Entry 7OVO (X-ray diffraction, 2.10 A resolution); this record covers chains A and C.

[Chain A]
Name: Queuine tRNA-ribosyltransferase accessory subunit 2
Source organism: Mus musculus
Notes: EC 2.4.2.29; engineered mutation(s): M1del
UniProtKB: B8ZXI1 (QTRT2_MOUSE); residue numbers follow UniProt; this construct covers 2-415
Chain sequence (419 residues; each row starts with the number of its first residue; numbering starts at 0):
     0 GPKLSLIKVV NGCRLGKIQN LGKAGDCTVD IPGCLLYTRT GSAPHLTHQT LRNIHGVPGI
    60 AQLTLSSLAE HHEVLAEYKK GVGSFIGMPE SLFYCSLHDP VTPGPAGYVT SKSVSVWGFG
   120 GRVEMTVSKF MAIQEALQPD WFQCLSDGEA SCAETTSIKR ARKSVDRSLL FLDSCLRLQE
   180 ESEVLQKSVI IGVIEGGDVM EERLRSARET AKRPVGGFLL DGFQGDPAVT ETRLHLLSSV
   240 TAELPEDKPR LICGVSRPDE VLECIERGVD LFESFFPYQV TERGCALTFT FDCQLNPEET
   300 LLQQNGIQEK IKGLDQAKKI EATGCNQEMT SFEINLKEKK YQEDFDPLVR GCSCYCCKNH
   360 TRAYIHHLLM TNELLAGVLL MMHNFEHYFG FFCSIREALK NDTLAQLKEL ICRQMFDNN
Not modelled in the structure: 0-1, 21-23, 151-156, 226-227, 294-329, 415-418
Construct notes: cloning artifact (0-1); expression tag (416-418)
Bound ions: Zn2+: Cys351, Cys353, Cys356, His382
From the paper describing this entry:
  - mutagenesis - S41A/Y354F, Y354F: increased binding to Queuine tRNA-ribosyltransferase catalytic subunit 1 (chain C)
  - mutagenesis - S41A: unchanged binding to Queuine tRNA-ribosyltransferase catalytic subunit 1 (chain C)
  - mutagenesis - Y354F: decreased stability
  - mutagenesis - S41A (a factor of 2.5), S41A/Y354F (3.5-fold), Y354F (< 2-fold): decreased catalytic activity

[Chain C]
Name: Queuine tRNA-ribosyltransferase catalytic subunit 1
Source organism: Mus musculus
Notes: EC 2.4.2.29; engineered mutation(s): M1_L10del
UniProtKB: Q9JMA2 (TGT_MOUSE); residue numbers follow UniProt; this construct covers 11-403
Chain sequence (395 residues; each row starts with the number of its first residue):
     9 GPESAPRIMR LVAECSRSGA RAGELRLPHG TVATPVFMPV GTQATMKGIT TEQLDSLGCR
    69 ICLGNTYHLG LRPGPELIRK AQGLHGFMNW PHNLLTDSGG FQMVSLFSLS EVTEEGVHFR
   129 SPYDGEETLL SPERSVEIQN ALGSDIIMQL DHVVSSTVTG PLVEEAMHRS VRWLDRCIAA
   189 HKHPDKQNLF AIIQGGLNAD LRTTCLKEMT KRDVPGFAIG GLSGGESKAQ FWKMVALSTS
   249 MLPKDKPRYL MGVGYATDLV VCVALGCDMF DCVYPTRTAR FGSALVPTGN LQLKKKQYAK
   309 DFSPINPECP CPTCQTHSRA FLHALLHSDN TTALHHLTVH NIAYQLQLLS AVRSSILEQR
   369 FPDFVRNFMR TMYGDHSLCP AWAVEALASV GIMLT
Not modelled in the structure: 9-10, 282-284, 403
Construct notes: cloning artifact (9-10)
Bound ions: Zn2+: Cys317, Cys319, Cys322, His348
Residues lining bound ligands: queuine (QEI; 2-amino-5-({[(1S,4S,5R)-4,5-dihydroxycyclopent-2-en-1-yl]amino}methyl)-3,7-dihydro-4H-pyrrolo[2,3-d]pyrimidin-4-one): Ser106, Phe109, Gln110, Asp159, Val161, Val162, Ser163, Ser164, Ile200, Gln202, Gly228, Gly229, Leu230, Ser231, Gly232, Met259, Gly260
UniProt features mapped onto this chain:
  - region (RNA binding): Gly260 to Asp266, Thr284 to Arg288
  - active site: Asp105 (Proton acceptor), Asp279 (Nucleophile)
  - binding site (queuine): Asp105 to Phe109, Asp159, Gln202, Gly229
  - binding site (Zn(2+)): Cys317, Cys319, Cys322, His348
  - modified residue: Ser139 (Phosphoserine)
From the paper describing this entry:
  - binding site for queuine: Phe109, Asp159, Val161, Ser164, Gly229, Leu230, Met259
  - conformationally variable residues (order/disorder transition): Gly108 to Leu114, Ser164, Thr165, Leu230, Ser231
  - contacts within the chain: Thr74-Asp105 (hydrogen bond), Ser231-Glu234 (hydrogen bond)
  - specificity-determining residues: Val161, Gly232
  - catalytic residues: Asp105, Asp279 (proposed by the authors, not directly observed)
  - specificity-determining residues: Val112 (proposed by the authors, not directly observed)

[Interface between chain A and chain C]
Pairs across the interface - 47 pairs, chain A then chain C:
  Thr39(A) with Leu333(C); Asp337(C)
  Thr46(A) with His343(C)
  Asn52(A) with Glu60(C)
  Glu69(A) with Ser336(C)
  His70(A) with Ala332(C); Ser336(C), hydrogen bond
  Val73(A) with Ala307(C); Phe310(C)
  Glu76(A) with Lys308(C)
  Tyr77(A) with Phe310(C), hydrophobic
  Phe84(A) with Ala328(C), hydrophobic; Phe329(C), hydrophobic
  Ile85(A) with His325(C), hydrogen bond (backbone-side chain); Phe329(C), hydrophobic
  Gly86(A) with Thr324(C)
  Phe118(A) with His335(C); Ser336(C)
  Gln341(A) with Leu85(C)
  Glu342(A) with Lys88(C), salt bridge
  Phe344(A) with Ala89(C), hydrophobic
  Tyr354(A) with Thr59(C); Glu60(C), hydrogen bond (side chain-backbone)
  Asn358(A) with Asn97(C), hydrogen bond (backbone-side chain)
  His359(A) with Met96(C); Asn97(C)
  Tyr363(A) with Phe95(C); Met96(C)
  His366(A) with Arg80(C); Pro81(C); Phe95(C)
  Met369(A) with Arg80(C)
  Thr370(A) with Met54(C); Arg80(C)
  Asn371(A) with Met54(C)
  Glu372(A) with Thr50(C); Thr53(C), hydrogen bond; Met54(C), hydrogen bond (side chain-backbone)
  Leu373(A) with Thr53(C); Met54(C), hydrogen bond (backbone-backbone); Lys55(C); Gly56(C)
  Leu374(A) with Thr53(C), hydrogen bond (backbone-backbone); Gly56(C); Ile57(C); Thr58(C)
  Val377(A) with Gly56(C)
Also at the interface, not in a pair above, chain A (32 interface residues in all): Gly40, Thr49, Glu72, Ala362, Met381
Also at the interface, not in a pair above, chain C (34 interface residues in all): Gln61, Ser326, Thr339, His344

[Summary]
Chain A and chain C form an interface of 32 and 34 residues respectively, with 8 hydrogen bonds and 1 salt
bridge. Among the polar pairs are Glu342(A)-Lys88(C), His70(A)-Ser336(C) and Ile85(A)-His325(C). Chain C binds
queuine. From the paper: catalytic residues Asp105(C) and Asp279(C); S41A, S41A/Y354F and Y354F of chain A
reduce catalytic activity.
Chain A is Queuine tRNA-ribosyltransferase accessory subunit 2 and chain C is Queuine tRNA-ribosyltransferase
catalytic subunit 1, both from Mus musculus; the structure, Heterodimeric murine tRNA-guanine transglycosylase
in complex with queuine, was determined by X-ray diffraction together with 7OV9, 7OVS, 7B2I and 6H62 from the
same study.
